PDB entry 4I36 | X-ray diffraction, 2.30 A resolution | chains A and D of the 4 polymer chains in the assembly

# Chain A (and D)
Name: 6-phosphofructokinase
Source organism: Geobacillus stearothermophilus
Notes: EC 2.7.1.11; chain D of this document is another copy of the same molecule, construct and numbering; everything in this record applies to it too
UniProtKB: P00512 (K6PF_GEOSE); residue numbers follow UniProt; this construct covers 1-319
Amino-acid sequence (319 residues; each row starts with the number of its first residue):
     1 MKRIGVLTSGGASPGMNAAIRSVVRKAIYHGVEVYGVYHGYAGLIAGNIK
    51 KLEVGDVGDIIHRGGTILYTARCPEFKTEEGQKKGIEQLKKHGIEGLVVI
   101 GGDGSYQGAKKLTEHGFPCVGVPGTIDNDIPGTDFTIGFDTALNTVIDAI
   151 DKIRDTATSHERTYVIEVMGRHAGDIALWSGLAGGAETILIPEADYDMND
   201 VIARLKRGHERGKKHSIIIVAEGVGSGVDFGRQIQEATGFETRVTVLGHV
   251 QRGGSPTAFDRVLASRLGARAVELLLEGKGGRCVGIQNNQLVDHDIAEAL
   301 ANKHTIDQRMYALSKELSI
Not modelled in the structure: 319 (chain D: fully traced)
Sequence notes: engineered mutation Ala12 (Asp in P00512)
Swiss-Prot annotation at these positions:
  - active site: Asp127 (Proton acceptor)
  - binding site (ATP): Gly11, Arg72, Cys73, Gly102 to Ser105
  - binding site (ADP): Arg21 to Arg25, Asp59, Arg154, Gly185 to Glu187, Arg211, Lys213 to His215
  - binding site (Mg(2+)): Asp103
  - binding site (substrate): Thr125 to Asp127, Arg162, Met169 to Arg171, Glu222, Arg243, His249 to Arg252

# Interface between chain A and chain D
Pairs across the interface (54):
  Gly11(A) with Thr158(D)
  Ala12(A) with Asp155(D); Thr156(D)
  Gly64(A) with Asp155(D)
  Gly65(A) with Asp155(D)
  Thr70(A) with Thr158(D); Ser159(D), hydrogen bond (backbone-backbone)
  Arg72(A) with His160(D)
  Thr145(A) with Lys152(D)
  Ala149(A) with Val250(D)
  Lys152(A) with Thr145(D); Val250(D); Gly253(D); Gly254(D)
  Ile153(A) with Val250(D), hydrophobic
  Asp155(A) with Ala12(D); Gly64(D); Gly65(D); Gly253(D); Gly254(D), hydrogen bond (side chain-backbone)
  Thr156(A) with Ala12(D); His249(D); Arg252(D); Gly253(D)
  Thr158(A) with Thr70(D)
  Ser159(A) with Thr70(D); Ala71(D)
  His160(A) with Arg72(D), hydrogen bond
  Glu161(A) with His249(D), salt bridge; Arg252(D), salt bridge
  Tyr164(A) with His249(D)
  Glu241(A) with Arg72(D), salt bridge
  Arg243(A) with His249(D)
  Thr245(A) with Val246(D); Leu247(D), hydrogen bond (side chain-backbone); Val250(D)
  Val246(A) with Thr245(D); Val246(D), hydrogen bond (backbone-backbone)
  Leu247(A) with Thr245(D), hydrogen bond (backbone-side chain)
  His249(A) with Thr156(D); Glu161(D), salt bridge; Tyr164(D); Arg243(D)
  Val250(A) with Ala149(D); Lys152(D); Ile153(D), hydrophobic; Thr245(D)
  Arg252(A) with Thr156(D); Glu161(D), salt bridge
  Gly253(A) with Lys152(D); Asp155(D); Thr156(D)
  Gly254(A) with Lys152(D); Asp155(D), hydrogen bond (backbone-side chain)
Also at the interface, not in a pair above, chain A (31 interface residues in all): Ala71, Val244, Gly248, Ser255
Also at the interface, not in a pair above, chain D (30 interface residues in all): Ala157, Val244, Gly248, Ser255

# Summary
31 residues of chain A face 30 of chain D across their interface, with 7 hydrogen bonds and 5 salt bridges.
Among the polar pairs are Glu161(A)-His249(D), Glu161(A)-Arg252(D) and Glu241(A)-Arg72(D).
Chain A and chain D are both 6-phosphofructokinase (Geobacillus stearothermophilus); the structure, Crystal
Structure of the Bacillus stearothermophilus Phosphofructokinase Mutant D12A, was determined by X-ray
diffraction, deposited together with 4I4I and 4I7E.
